Entry 8BRD (electron microscopy, 2.48 A resolution); this record covers chains A and E of the 7 polymer chains in the assembly.

# Chain A (and E)
Name: Chemotaxis protein PomA
From: Vibrio alginolyticus
Notes: chain E of this document is another copy of the same molecule, construct and numbering; everything in this record applies to it too
Reference sequence: O06873 (POMA_VIBAL); numbering as in UniProt (aligned over 3-252)
Sequence (250 residues; row label = number of the first residue in the row):
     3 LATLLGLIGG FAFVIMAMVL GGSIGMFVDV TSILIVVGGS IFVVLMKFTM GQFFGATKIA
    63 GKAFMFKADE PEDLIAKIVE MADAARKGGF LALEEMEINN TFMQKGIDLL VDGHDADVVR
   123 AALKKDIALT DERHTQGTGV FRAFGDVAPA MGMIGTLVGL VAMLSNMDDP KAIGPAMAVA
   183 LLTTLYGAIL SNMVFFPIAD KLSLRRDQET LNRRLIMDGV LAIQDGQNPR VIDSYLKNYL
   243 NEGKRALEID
Reported in the primary citation:
  - Na+ coordination: Gly154, Thr158, Ala182, Thr185, Thr186
  - conformationally variable residues (side-chain flip): Thr158, Thr186 (from molecular simulation)
  - conformationally variable residues (side-chain flip): Met155

# Interface between chain A and chain E
Pairs across the interface (56):
  Leu9(A) with Phe44(E), hydrophobic; Met48(E), hydrophobic
  Phe13(A) with Phe44(E), hydrophobic
  Phe15(A) with Leu36(E), hydrophobic
  Ala19(A) with Thr33(E)
  Met20(A) with Val160(E), hydrophobic
  Met28(A) with Val163(E); Ala164(E), hydrophobic; Ser167(E); Asn168(E)
  Phe29(A) with Val160(E); Val163(E), hydrophobic; Ala164(E), hydrophobic
  Phe66(A) with Met48(E), hydrophobic
  Lys173(A) with Asp170(E), salt bridge
  Gly176(A) with Leu166(E)
  Pro177(A) with Leu166(E)
  Ala180(A) with Val163(E); Leu166(E), hydrophobic; Ser167(E)
  Leu183(A) with Leu166(E), hydrophobic
  Leu184(A) with Val163(E), hydrophobic
  Thr186(A) with Leu159(E)
  Leu187(A) with Ile156(E); Leu159(E), hydrophobic; Val160(E), hydrophobic
  Ala190(A) with Ile156(E); Leu159(E), hydrophobic
  Ile191(A) with Ile156(E), hydrophobic
  Asn194(A) with Val45(E); Ala152(E)
  Met195(A) with Gly41(E); Phe44(E); Met153(E), hydrophobic
  Pro199(A) with Met48(E)
  Asp202(A) with Lys49(E)
  Lys203(A) with Met48(E)
  Leu206(A) with Lys49(E)
  Asn243(A) with Lys127(E)
  Gly245(A) with Glu134(E); Gln138(E)
  Lys246(A) with Lys49(E), hydrogen bond (side chain-backbone); Phe50(E); Gln54(E); Gln138(E)
  Ala248(A) with Arg135(E)
  Leu249(A) with Gln54(E); Ala58(E); Ile61(E), hydrophobic; Arg135(E); Gln138(E); Gly139(E)
  Glu250(A) with Gly53(E); Gln54(E)
  Ile251(A) with Arg135(E), hydrogen bond (backbone-side chain)
  Asp252(A) with Arg135(E), salt bridge
Interface residues without a listed pair, chain A (38 interface residues in all): Thr5, Val16, Leu22, Gly23, Met179, Ile200
Interface residues without a listed pair, chain E (35 interface residues in all): Ile37, Leu47, Gly57, Leu131, Met155, Leu162, Ala174

# In short
38 residues of chain A face 35 of chain E across their interface, with 2 hydrogen bonds and 2 salt bridges.
Polar pairs include Lys173(A)-Asp170(E), Asp252(A)-Arg135(E) and Lys246(A)-Lys49(E). The paper reports Na+
coordination by Gly154(A), Thr158(A) and Ala182(A) among others; conformational variability at Thr158(A),
Thr186(A) and Met155(A).
Chain A and chain E are both Chemotaxis protein PomA (Vibrio alginolyticus); the structure, Mechanisms of ion
selectivity and rotor coupling in the bacterial flagellar sodium-driven stator unit, was determined by
electron microscopy, deposited together with 8BRI.
